PDB entry 1BRP | X-ray diffraction, 2.50 A resolution | chain A

== Chain A ==
Protein: Retinol binding protein
From: Homo sapiens
Reference sequence: P02753 (RETBP_HUMAN); residues 1-182 here correspond to UniProt positions 17-198 (UniProt number = residue number + 16)
Amino-acid sequence (182 residues; row label = number of the first residue in the row):
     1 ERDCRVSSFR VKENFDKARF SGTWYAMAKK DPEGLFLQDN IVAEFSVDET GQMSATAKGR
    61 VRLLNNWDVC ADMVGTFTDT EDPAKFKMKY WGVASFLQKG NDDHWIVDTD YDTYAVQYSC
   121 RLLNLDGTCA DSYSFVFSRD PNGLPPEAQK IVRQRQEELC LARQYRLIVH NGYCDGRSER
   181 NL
Unresolved in the structure: 176-182
Cystine bridges: Cys-4/Cys-160, Cys-70/Cys-174, Cys-120/Cys-129
Ligand contacts: retinol (RTL): Leu-35, Phe-36, Leu-37, Ala-43, Phe-45, Ala-55, Ala-57, Val-61, Leu-63, Met-73, Val-74, Gly-75, Phe-77, Met-88, Tyr-90, Leu-97, Gln-98, His-104, Gln-117, Tyr-133, Phe-135, Phe-137

== Overview ==
Chain A binds retinol.
Chain A is Retinol binding protein (Homo sapiens); the structure, Crystal structure of the trigonal form of
human plasma retinol-binding protein at 2.5 angstroms resolution, was determined by X-ray diffraction (same
publication as 1BRQ).
